7DUL - chains A and O of the 23 polymer chains in the assembly; structure by X-ray diffraction, 3.62 A resolution.

Chain A:
Molecule: 30S Ribosomal RNA rRNA
Organism: Thermus thermophilus HB8
Sequence (1522 nucleotides; row label = number of the first residue in the row; note: 42 numbers in that range are skipped by the numbering (no residue carries them; nothing is unmodelled there); a row labelled like 190A-190L holds insertion residues (190A, then the next letters in order); numbering starts at 0):
     0 UUUGUUGGAG AGUCUGAUCC UGGCUCAGGG UGAACGCUGG CGGCGUGCCU AAGACAUGCA
    60 AGUCGUGCGG G
    73 CCGCGGGGUU UU
    88 ACUCCG
    95 UGGUC
   101 AGCGGCGGAC GGGUGAGUAA CGCGUGGGU
  129A G
   130 ACCUACCCGG AAGAGGGGGA CAACCCGGGG AAACUCGGGC UAAUCCCCCA UGUGGACCCG
   190 C
190A-190L CCCUUGGGGUGU
   191 GUCCAAAGGG CUUU
   216 GCCCGCUUCC GGAUGGGCCC GCGUCCCAUC AGCUAGUUGG UGGGGUAAUG GCCCACCAAG
   276 GCGACGACGG GUAGCCGGUC UGAGAGGAUG GCCGGCCACA GGGGCACUGA GACACGGGCC
   336 CCACUCCUAC GGGAGGCAGC AGUUAGGAAU CUUCCGCAAU GGGCGCAAGC CUGACGGAGC
   396 GACGCCGCUU GGAGGAAGAA GCCCUUCGGG GUGUAAACUC CUGAA
   442 CCCGGGACGA AACCCCCGAC GA
   474 GGGGACUGAC GGUACCGGG
   494 GUAAUAGCGC CGGCCAACUC CGUGCCAGCA GCCGCGGUAA UACGGAGGGC GCGAGCGUUA
   554 CCCGGAUUCA CUGGGCGUAA AGGGCGUGUA GGCGGCCUGG GGCGUCCCAU GUGAAAGACC
   614 ACGGCUCAAC CGUGGGGGAG CGUGGGAUAC GCUCAGGCUA GACGGUGGGA GAGGGUGGUG
   674 GAAUUCCCGG AGUAGCGGUG AAAUGCGCAG AUACCGGGAG GAACGCCGAU GGCGAAGGCA
   734 GCCACCUGGU CCACCCGUGA CGCUGAGGCG CGAAAGCGUG GGGAGCAAAC CGGAUUAGAU
   794 ACCCGGGUAG UCCACGCCCU AAACGAUGCG CGCUAGGUCU CUGGGUCU
   848 CCUGGGGGCC GAAGCUAACG CGUUAAGCGC GCCGCCUGGG GAGUACGGCC GCAAGGCUGA
   908 AACUCAAAGG AAUUGACGGG GGCCCGCACA AGCGGUGGAG CAUGUGGUUU AAUUCGAAGX
   968 AACGCGAAGA ACCUUACCAG GCCUUGACAU GCUAGG
 1003A G
  1004 AACCCGGGUG AAAGCCUGGG GUGCCCC
1030A-1030D GCGA
  1031 GGGGAGCCCU AGCACAGGUG CUGCAUGGCC GUCGUCAGCU CGUGCCGUGA GGUGUUGGGU
  1091 UAAGUCCCGC AACGAGCGCA ACCCCCGCCG UUAGUUGCCA GCGGUUCGGC CGGGCACUCU
  1151 AACGGGACUG CCCGCGAAA
  1171 GCGGGAGGAA GGAGGGGACG ACGUCUGGUC AGCAUGGCCC UUACGGCCUG GGCGACACAC
  1231 GUGCUACAAU GCCCACUACA AAGCGAUGCC ACCCGGCAAC GGGGAGCUAA UCGCAAAAAG
  1291 GUGGGCCCAG UUCGGAUUGG GGUCUGCAAC CCGACCCCAU GAAGCCGGAA UCGCUAGUAA
  1351 UCGCGGAUCA G
 1361A C
  1362 CAUGCCGCGG UGAAUACGUU CCCGGGCCUU GUACACACXG CCXGUXACGC CAUGGGAGCG
  1422 GGCUCUACCC GAAGUCGCCG GG
  1446 AGCCUACGGG
  1459 CAGGCGCCGA GGGUAGGGCC CGUGACUGGG GCGAAGUCGU AACAAGGUAG CUGUACCGGA
  1519 AGGUGCGGCU GGAUCCACUC CUUUCU
Disordered / not traced: 0-4, 1534-1538
Modified residues: PSU (pseudouridine-5'-monophosphate) at position 516, 7MG (7N-methyl-8-hydroguanosine-5'-monophosphate) at position 527, M2G (N2-dimethylguanosine-5'-monophosphate) at position 966, 5MC (5-methylcytidine-5'-monophosphate) at position 967, 2MG (2N-methylguanosine-5'-monophosphate) at position 1207, 5MC (5-methylcytidine-5'-monophosphate) at position 1400, 4OC (4n,o2'-methylcytidine-5'-monophosphate) at position 1402, 5MC (5-methylcytidine-5'-monophosphate) at position 1404, 5MC (5-methylcytidine-5'-monophosphate) at position 1407, UR3 (3-methyluridine-5'-monophoshate) at position 1498, MA6 (6N-dimethyladenosine-5'-monophoshate) at position 1518, MA6 (6N-dimethyladenosine-5'-monophoshate) at position 1519, PSU (pseudouridine-5'-monophosphate) at position 1540, PSU (pseudouridine-5'-monophosphate) at position 1541
Ion coordination: Mg2+ site 1 near G28 (its only coordinating residue here); Mg2+ site 2 near G38 (its only coordinating residue here); Mg2+ site 3 near C48 (its only coordinating residue here); Mg2+ site 4: A59, U387; Mg2+ site 5: G61, G105; Mg2+ site 6 near U98 (its only coordinating residue here); Mg2+ site 7: G107, G326; Mg2+ site 8: A109, G331; Mg2+ site 9 near G111 (its only coordinating residue here); Mg2+ site 10 near G117 (its only coordinating residue here); Mg2+ site 11: C121, G124, U125; Mg2+ site 12 near A149 (its only coordinating residue here); 90 more Mg2+ sites not listed
Ligand contacts: Sisomicin (SIS; (1S,2S,3R,4S,6R)-4,6-diamino-3-{[(2S,3R)-3-amino-6-(aminomethyl)-3,4-dihydro-2H-pyran-2-yl]oxy}-2-hydroxycyclohexyl 3-deoxy-4-C-methyl-3-(methylamino)-beta-L-arabinopyranoside): 5MC_1404, G1405, U1406, 5MC_1407, A1408, C1409, G1491, A1492, A1493, G1494, U1495

Chain O:
Molecule: 30S ribosomal protein S15
Organism: Thermus thermophilus HB8
UniProtKB: Q5SJ76 (RS15_THET8); residue numbers follow UniProt; this construct covers 1-89
Sequence (89 residues; each row starts with the number of its first residue):
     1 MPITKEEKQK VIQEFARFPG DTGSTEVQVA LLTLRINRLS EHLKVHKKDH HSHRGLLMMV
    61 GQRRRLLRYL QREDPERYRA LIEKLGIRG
Disordered / not traced: 1, 89

Interface between chain A and chain O:
Pairs across the interface (71):
  G579(A) with Arg54(O), hydrogen bond to the phosphate
  U580(A) with Arg54(O), salt bridge to the phosphate; Leu57(O), sugar contact; Met58(O), sugar contact
  G581(A) with Gly61(O), phosphate contact; Arg64(O), hydrogen bond to the phosphate; Arg65(O), salt bridge to the phosphate
  U582(A) with Arg64(O), salt bridge to the phosphate; Arg68(O), salt bridge to the phosphate
  A583(A) with Arg68(O), salt bridge to the phosphate
  C656(A) with Gln28(O), hydrogen bond to the sugar; Gln62(O), sugar contact
  G657(A) with Thr22(O), hydrogen bond to the sugar; Gln28(O), sugar contact; Leu31(O), phosphate contact
  G658(A) with Lys8(O), salt bridge to the phosphate; Ile12(O), phosphate contact; Thr22(O), sugar contact; Leu31(O), phosphate contact
  U659(A) with Lys8(O), salt bridge to the phosphate; Gln9(O), phosphate contact
  G660(A) with Lys5(O), phosphate contact
  G666(A) with Ser52(O), base contact
  G667(A) with Asp49(O), hydrogen bond to the sugar; His50(O), sugar contact; His51(O), sugar contact
  G668(A) with His46(O), sugar contact; Lys48(O), sugar contact; Asp49(O), sugar contact
  U669(A) with His46(O), sugar contact; Lys48(O), salt bridge to the phosphate
  A728(A) with His51(O), base contact; Arg54(O), salt bridge to the phosphate
  A729(A) with His51(O), hydrogen bond to the base
  G730(A) with His51(O), hydrogen bond to the base
  C739(A) with Pro2(O), phosphate contact; His42(O), hydrogen bond to the sugar
  U740(A) with Pro2(O), phosphate contact; His42(O), sugar contact; Ser52(O), hydrogen bond to the sugar
  G741(A) with Arg35(O), salt bridge to the phosphate; Leu39(O), sugar contact; His51(O), sugar contact; Ser52(O), sugar contact; Gly55(O), phosphate contact
  G742(A) with Arg35(O), salt bridge to the phosphate; Met58(O), sugar contact
  C749(A) with Thr22(O), base contact
  G750(A) with Phe18(O), phosphate contact; Asp21(O), hydrogen bond to the sugar; Thr22(O), hydrogen bond to the sugar; Gly23(O), hydrogen bond to the sugar; Gln28(O), base contact
  U751(A) with Phe18(O), phosphate contact; Gly23(O), sugar contact; Ser24(O), sugar contact; Thr25(O), hydrogen bond to the sugar
  G752(A) with Tyr69(O), sugar contact
  A753(A) with Tyr69(O), hydrogen bond to the phosphate
  C754(A) with Arg65(O), sugar contact; Leu66(O), sugar contact; Tyr69(O), sugar contact; Arg72(O), salt bridge to the phosphate
  G755(A) with Gln62(O), phosphate contact; Arg65(O), salt bridge to the phosphate
  C756(A) with Arg65(O), salt bridge to the phosphate
  G763(A) with His53(O), sugar contact
  C764(A) with His50(O), phosphate contact
  G765(A) with His50(O), phosphate contact
  A807(A) with Lys48(O), salt bridge to the phosphate
  C808(A) with Lys48(O), salt bridge to the phosphate
Other interface residues (no listed pair), chain A (35 interface residues in all): G727
Other interface residues (no listed pair), chain O (38 interface residues in all): Gly20, Met59, Glu73

In short:
Chain A and chain O form an interface of 35 and 38 residues respectively, with 14 hydrogen bonds and 16 salt
bridges. Polar pairs include A729(A)-His51(O), G730(A)-His51(O) and C656(A)-Gln28(O). Chain A binds Sisomicin.
A59(A) and U387(A) coordinate Mg2+ site 4.
Here chain A is 30S Ribosomal RNA rRNA and chain O is 30S ribosomal protein S15, both from Thermus
thermophilus HB8. Entry 7DUL (Crystal structure of the Thermus thermophilus (HB8) 30S ribosomal subunit with
mRNA and cognate transfer RNA ...) was determined by X-ray diffraction.
